PDB entry 3W7Y | X-ray diffraction, 0.92 A resolution | chains A and B

Chain A:
Name: Insulin
Source organism: Homo sapiens
UniProtKB: P01308 (INS_HUMAN); residues 1-21 here correspond to UniProt positions 90-110 (UniProt number = residue number + 89)
Chain sequence (21 residues; numbered 1 to 21; the number before each row is that of its first residue):
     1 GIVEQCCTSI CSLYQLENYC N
Cystine bridges: Cys6-Cys11

Chain B:
Name: Insulin
Source organism: Homo sapiens
UniProtKB: P01308 (INS_HUMAN); residues 1-30 here correspond to UniProt positions 25-54 (UniProt number = residue number + 24)
Chain sequence (30 residues; row label = number of the first residue in the row):
     1 FVNQHLCGSH LVEALYLVCG ERGFFYTPKT
Ion coordination: Zn2+ near His10 (its only coordinating residue here)

Chain A / chain B interface:
Residue-residue contacts (35; chain A residue first):
  Val3(A) with Tyr26(B), hydrophobic; Thr27(B); Pro28(B), hydrophobic
  Glu4(A) with Pro28(B); Lys29(B), hydrogen bond (side chain-backbone)
  Cys6(A) with His5(B); Leu6(B), hydrogen bond (backbone-backbone); Leu11(B), hydrophobic
  Cys7(A) with His5(B), hydrogen bond (backbone-side chain); Leu6(B), hydrogen bond (backbone-backbone); Cys7(B), disulfide
  Ser9(A) with His5(B)
  Ile10(A) with Asn3(B); Gln4(B)
  Cys11(A) with Asn3(B); Gln4(B), hydrogen bond (backbone-backbone)
  Ser12(A) with Asn3(B)
  Leu13(A) with Phe1(B), hydrophobic; Gln4(B); Val18(B)
  Tyr14(A) with Phe1(B)
  Leu16(A) with Leu6(B), hydrophobic; Leu11(B), hydrophobic; Ala14(B), hydrophobic; Leu15(B)
  Glu17(A) with Val18(B); Arg22(B), salt bridge
  Tyr19(A) with Leu15(B), hydrophobic; Phe24(B); Phe25(B), hydrogen bond (backbone-backbone)
  Cys20(A) with Cys19(B), disulfide; Arg22(B); Gly23(B)
  Asn21(A) with Arg22(B), hydrogen bond (backbone-side chain); Gly23(B), hydrogen bond (backbone-backbone)
Inter-chain disulfides: Cys7(A)-Cys7(B), Cys20(A)-Cys19(B)

Summary:
The interface between chain A and chain B involves 15 residues on one side and 19 on the other, with 2
disulfide bonds, 8 hydrogen bonds and 1 salt bridge. Polar pairs include Glu17(A)-Arg22(B), Glu4(A)-Lys29(B)
and Cys7(A)-His5(B).
Chain A is Insulin and chain B is Insulin, both from Homo sapiens; the structure, 0.92A structure of 2Zn human
insulin at 100K, was determined by X-ray diffraction.
